Entry 6XKZ (electron microscopy, 7.20 A resolution (low resolution: residue-level contacts below are approximate; hydrogen-bond / salt-bridge calls are withheld)); this record covers chains o and p of the 9 polymer chains in the assembly.

== Chain o ==
Name: Cytochrome c oxidase, Cbb3-type, subunit II
From: Rhodobacter capsulatus (strain ATCC BAA-309 / NBRC 16581 / SB1003)
Notes: EC 1.9.3.1
UniProt: D5ARP5 (D5ARP5_RHOCB); residues 1-242 here = UniProt positions 1-242
Amino-acid sequence (242 residues; each row starts with the number of its first residue):
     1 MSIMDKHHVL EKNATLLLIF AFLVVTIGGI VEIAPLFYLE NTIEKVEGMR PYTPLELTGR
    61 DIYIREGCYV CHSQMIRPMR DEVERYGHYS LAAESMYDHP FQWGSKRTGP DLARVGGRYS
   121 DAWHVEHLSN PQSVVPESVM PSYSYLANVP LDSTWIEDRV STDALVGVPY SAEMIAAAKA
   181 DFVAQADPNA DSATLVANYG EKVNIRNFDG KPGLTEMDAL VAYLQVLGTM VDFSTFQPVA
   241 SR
Unresolved in the structure: 1-8, 179-214, 235-242
Covalently attached groups: heme c (HEC) linked to Cys68, Cys71
Ion coordination: heme c Fe: His72, Met140
Ligand contacts:
  - heme c (HEC), molecule 1: Tyr63, Glu66, Gly67, His72, Thr108, Gly109, Pro110, Leu112, Val115, Tyr119, Trp123, His124, His127, Leu128, Pro131, Val135, Ser138, Val139, Met140, Pro141, Tyr143, Leu220, Leu224
  - heme c (HEC), molecule 2: Val70, Ser105, Lys106, Thr108
  - heme c (HEC), molecule 3: Arg118, Tyr119, Ser120

== Chain p ==
Name: Cbb3-type cytochrome c oxidase subunit CcoP, Cytochrome c-type cyt cy
From: Rhodobacter capsulatus (strain ATCC BAA-309 / NBRC 16581 / SB1003)
UniProt: chimeric construct of D5ARP7, Q05389: residues 1-297 from D5ARP7 (CCOP_RHOCB) positions 1-297 (same numbers); residues 298-466 from Q05389 positions 31-199 (UniProt number = residue number - 267)
Amino-acid sequence (474 residues; row label = number of the first residue in the row):
     1 MSKKPTTKKE VQTTGHSWDG IEELNTPLPR WWLWTFYATI VWGVAYSIAM PAWPIFASGA
    61 TPGILGSSTR ADVEKDIAKF AEMNKAVEDK LVATDLTAIA ADPELVTYTR NAGAAVFRTW
   121 CAQCHGAGAG GNTGFPSLLD GDWLHGGSIE TIYTNIKHGI RDPLDPDTLP VANMPAHLTD
   181 ELLEPAQIDD VVQYVLKISG QPADEARATA GQQVFADNCV SCHGEDAKGM VEMGAPNLTD
   241 GIWLYGGDAN TITTTIQLGR GGVMPSWSWA ADGAKPRLSE AQIRAVASYV HSLGGGQLFA
   301 TRPATAVAVG ADGKALLPSV DEAAMPAKAP AAAAPAAETA EAAAPAEPAA PPPPAYVEVD
   361 PATITGDAKA GEEKFNKTCK ACHKIDGKNA VGPHLNGVIG RATATVEGFK YSTAMKNHVG
   421 NWTPERLDIY LVSPKAEVPG TKMSFVGLPE AADRANVIAY LNTLPRDYKD DDDK
Unresolved in the structure: 1-12, 53-59, 161-173, 272-280, 296-474
Differences from the reference sequence: expression tag (467-474)
Swiss-Prot annotation at these positions:
  - binding site (heme c): Cys121, Cys124, His125, Met174, Cys219, Cys222, His223, Met264, Cys379, Cys382, His383, Met415
Covalently attached groups: heme c (HEC) linked to Cys121, Cys124, Cys219, Cys222
Ion coordination: heme c Fe site 1: His125, Met264; heme c Fe site 2: Met174, His223
Ligand contacts:
  - heme c (HEC), molecule 1: Trp120, His125, Gly134, Phe135, Pro136, Leu138, Asp142, Trp143, Leu144, His145, Gly146, Ile152, Asn155, Ile156, Ile160, Gly262, Val263, Met264, Pro265, Trp267, Val286, Val290
  - heme c (HEC), molecule 2: Leu144, Met174, Pro175, His177, Val191, Val195, Asn218, Ser221, His223, Met233, Gly234, Ala235, Pro236, Leu238, Tyr245, Ile252, Thr255, Ile256, Arg260, Gly261, Gly262

== Interface between chain o and chain p ==
Residue-residue contacts (15; chain o residue first):
  Pro78(o) - Val73(p)
  Arg80(o) - Asp76(p)
  Arg80(o) - Phe80(p)
  Glu84(o) - Trp120(p)
  Gly117(o) - Pro265(p)
  Arg118(o) - Pro265(p)
  Arg118(o) - Trp267(p)
  Arg118(o) - Ala270(p)
  Tyr119(o) - Gln123(p)
  Ser120(o) - Val263(p)
  Trp123(o) - Gln123(p)
  Trp123(o) - Cys124(p)
  Trp123(o) - Phe135(p)
  Val134(o) - Gln123(p)
  Asp232(o) - Trp269(p)
Also at the interface, not in a pair above, chain o (11 interface residues in all): Tyr89
Also at the interface, not in a pair above, chain p (15 interface residues in all): Arg70, Glu74, Ile77

== Summary ==
11 residues of chain o and 15 residues of chain p are in contact. Ligands of chain o: heme c. Heme c is
covalently linked to Cys68(o). Heme c is covalently linked to Cys121(p) and Cys219(p). UniProt lists 12 heme
c-binding residues on chain p.
Chain o is Cytochrome c oxidase, Cbb3-type, subunit II and chain p is Cbb3-type cytochrome c oxidase subunit
CcoP, Cytochrome c-type cyt cy, both from Rhodobacter capsulatus (strain ATCC BAA-309 / NBRC 16581 / SB1003);
the structure, R. capsulatus CIII2CIV tripartite super-complex, conformation B (SC-1B), was determined by
electron microscopy together with 6XI0, 6XKT, 6XKU, 6XKV, 6XKW and 6XKX from the same study.
